3MDU - chain A; structure by X-ray diffraction, 1.40 A resolution.

[Chain A]
Molecule: N-formimino-L-Glutamate Iminohydrolase
From: Pseudomonas aeruginosa
UniProtKB: Q9HU77 (Q9HU77_PSEAE); numbering as in UniProt (aligned over 1-453)
Chain sequence (453 residues; numbered 1 to 453; the number before each row is that of its first residue):
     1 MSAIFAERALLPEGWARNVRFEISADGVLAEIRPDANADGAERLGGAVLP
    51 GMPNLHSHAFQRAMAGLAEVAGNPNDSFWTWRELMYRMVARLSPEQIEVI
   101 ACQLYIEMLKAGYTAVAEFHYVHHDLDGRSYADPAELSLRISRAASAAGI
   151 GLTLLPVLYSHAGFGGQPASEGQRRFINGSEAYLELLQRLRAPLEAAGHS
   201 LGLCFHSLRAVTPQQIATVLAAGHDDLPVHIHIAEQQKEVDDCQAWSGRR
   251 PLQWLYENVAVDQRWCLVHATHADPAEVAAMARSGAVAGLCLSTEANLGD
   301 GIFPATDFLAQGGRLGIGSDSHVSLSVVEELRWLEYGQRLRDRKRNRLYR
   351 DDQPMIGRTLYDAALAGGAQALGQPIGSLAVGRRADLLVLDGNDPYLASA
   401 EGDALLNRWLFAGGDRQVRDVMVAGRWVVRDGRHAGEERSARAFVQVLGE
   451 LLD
Unresolved in the structure: 1, 452-453
Metal / ion sites: Zn2+: His-56, His-58, His-232, Asp-320
Small-molecule neighbours: N-carbamimidoyl-L-glutamic acid (NGQ): His-58, Gln-61, Phe-78, Trp-81, Arg-82, Met-85, Tyr-86, Tyr-121, Tyr-159, His-206, Arg-209, His-232, Glu-235, His-269, Thr-294, Leu-298, Asp-320
Curated features (UniProtKB/Swiss-Prot):
  - active site (Proton acceptor): His-269, Asp-320
  - binding site (Zn(2+)): His-56, His-58, His-232, Asp-320
  - binding site (N-formimidoyl-L-glutamate): Gln-61, Arg-82, Tyr-121, His-206, Arg-209, Glu-235
  - mutagenesis: Glu-235 (E235A: Reduces catalytic activity by 3 orders of magnitude; E235D/Q: Reduces catalytic activity by 4 orders of magnitude), His-269 (H269A/N: Reduces catalytic activity by 5 orders of magnitude. Significant decrease in metal content; H269C: Reduces catalytic activity by 5 orders of magnitude. Slight decrease in metal content), Asp-320 (D320A/C: Reduces catalytic activity by over 6 orders of magnitude. Still able to bind a significant amount of zinc)
From the paper describing this entry:
  - Zn2+ coordination: His-56, His-58, His-232, Asp-320
  - binding site for N-carbamimidoyl-L-glutamic acid: Gln-61, Arg-82, Tyr-121, His-206, Arg-209
  - catalytic residues: Glu-235, His-269, Asp-320 (proposed by the authors, not directly observed)

[In short]
Bound to chain A: N-carbamimidoyl-L-glutamic acid. His-56, His-58, His-232 and Asp-320 form the Zn2+ site.
UniProt lists active-site residues His-269 and Asp-320, 4 Zn2+-binding residues, 6
N-formimidoyl-L-glutamate-binding residues and 3 mutagenesis sites. From the paper: catalytic residues
Glu-235, His-269 and Asp-320; a binding site for N-carbamimidoyl-L-glutamic acid at Gln-61, Arg-82 and Tyr-121
among others.
Chain A is N-formimino-L-Glutamate Iminohydrolase (Pseudomonas aeruginosa); the structure, The structure of
N-formimino-L-Glutamate Iminohydrolase from Pseudomonas aeruginosa complexed with N-Guanidino-L-Glutamate, was
determined by X-ray diffraction together with 4RZB and 3MDW from the same study.
